PDB entry 6YB3 | X-ray diffraction, 1.59 A resolution | chains A and C of the 4 polymer chains in the assembly

[Chain A]
Protein: Bacterial cellulose secretion regulator BcsQ
Source organism: Escherichia coli
UniProtKB: A0A0B1KWQ0 (A0A0B1KWQ0_ECOLX); residues 1-250 here = UniProt positions 1-250
Sequence (261 residues; each row starts with the number of its first residue):
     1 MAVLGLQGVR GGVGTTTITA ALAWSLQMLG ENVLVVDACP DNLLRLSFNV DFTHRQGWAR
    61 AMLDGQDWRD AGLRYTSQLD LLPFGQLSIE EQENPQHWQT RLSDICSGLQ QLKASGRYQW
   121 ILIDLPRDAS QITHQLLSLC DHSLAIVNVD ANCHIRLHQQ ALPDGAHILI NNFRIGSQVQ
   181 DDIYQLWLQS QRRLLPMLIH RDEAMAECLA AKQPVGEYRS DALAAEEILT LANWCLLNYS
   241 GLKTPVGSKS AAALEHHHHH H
Disordered / not traced: 1, 244-261
Construct notes: expression tag (251-261)
Bound ions: Mg2+: T16 (together with ATP)
Small-molecule neighbours:
  - ATP (adenosine-5'-triphosphate), molecule 1: R10, D150, A151, N152, R156
  - ATP, molecule 2: G11, G12, V13, G14, T15, T16, T17, D41, L43, N171, N172, I199, H200, R201, D202, M205, A206

[Chain C]
Protein: Bacterial cellulose secretion regulator BcsR
Source organism: Escherichia coli
UniProtKB: J7QAC9 (J7QAC9_ECOLX); residues 1-62 here = UniProt positions 1-62
Sequence (62 residues; numbered 1 to 62; the number before each row is that of its first residue):
     1 MNNNEPDTLP DPAIGYIFQN DIVALKQAFS LPDIDYADIS QREQLAAALK RWPLLAEFAQ
    61 QK
Disordered / not traced: 1-14, 62

[Interface between chain A and chain C]
Contacting residue pairs - 19 pairs, chain A then chain C:
  D51(A) - E57(C)
  F52(A) - E57(C)  hydrogen bond (backbone-side chain)
  F52(A) - F58(C)  hydrophobic
  T53(A) - Q61(C)
  I89(A) - G15(C)
  I89(A) - Y16(C)  hydrophobic
  I89(A) - L31(C)  hydrophobic
  E93(A) - Y16(C)
  N94(A) - Y16(C)  hydrogen bond
  E207(A) - R51(C)  salt bridge
  E207(A) - W52(C)
  L209(A) - L54(C)
  A210(A) - W52(C)
  A210(A) - P53(C)
  A210(A) - L54(C)  hydrogen bond (backbone-backbone)
  A211(A) - P53(C)
  K212(A) - E57(C)  salt bridge
  Y218(A) - R51(C)
  Y218(A) - W52(C)
Also at the interface, not in a pair above, chain A (15 interface residues in all): V50, E90, R219
Also at the interface, not in a pair above, chain C (11 interface residues in all): F29

[In short]
15 residues of chain A and 11 residues of chain C are in contact, with 3 hydrogen bonds and 2 salt bridges.
Polar pairs include E207(A)-R51(C), K212(A)-E57(C) and F52(A)-E57(C). Bound to chain A: ATP.
Chain A is Bacterial cellulose secretion regulator BcsQ and chain C is Bacterial cellulose secretion regulator
BcsR, both from Escherichia coli; the structure, Crystal structure of a native BcsRQ complex purified and
crystallized in the absence of nucleotide, was determined by X-ray diffraction together with 6YAR, 6YAY, 6YB5,
6YBB and 6YBU from the same study.
